Entry 2JJE (X-ray diffraction, 2.20 A resolution); this record covers chain A.

# Chain A
Name: L-lysine epsilon aminotransferase
Source organism: Mycobacterium tuberculosis
Notes: EC 2.6.1.36
Reference sequence: P63509 (LAT_MYCTU); residues 1-449 here = UniProt positions 1-449
Amino-acid sequence (449 residues; each row starts with the number of its first residue):
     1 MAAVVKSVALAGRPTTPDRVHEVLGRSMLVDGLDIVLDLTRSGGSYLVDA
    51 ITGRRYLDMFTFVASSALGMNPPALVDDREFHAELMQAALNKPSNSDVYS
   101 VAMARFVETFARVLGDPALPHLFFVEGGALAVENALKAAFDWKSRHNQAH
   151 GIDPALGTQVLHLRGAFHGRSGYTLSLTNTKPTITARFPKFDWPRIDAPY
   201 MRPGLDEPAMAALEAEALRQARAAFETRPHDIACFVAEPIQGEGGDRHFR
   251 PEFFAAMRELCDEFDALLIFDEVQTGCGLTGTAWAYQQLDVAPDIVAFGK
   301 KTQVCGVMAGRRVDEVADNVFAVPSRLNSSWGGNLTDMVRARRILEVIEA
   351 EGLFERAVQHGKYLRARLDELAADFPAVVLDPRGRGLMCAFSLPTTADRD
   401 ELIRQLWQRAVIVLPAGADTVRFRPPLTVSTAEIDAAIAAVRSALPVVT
Disordered / not traced: 1-14
Construct notes: engineered mutation Ser330 (Thr in P63509)
Covalent attachments: pyridoxal phosphate (PLP) linked to Lys300
Ligand contacts: pyridoxal phosphate (PLP): Gly127, Gly128, Ala129, Val132, Phe167, His168, Gly169, Glu238, Asp271, Val273, Gln274, Ser329, Ser330, Trp331

# Summary
Pyridoxal phosphate is covalently linked to Lys300.
Chain A is L-lysine epsilon aminotransferase (Mycobacterium tuberculosis); the structure, Crystal structure of
T330S mutant of Rv3290c from M. tuberculosis, was determined by X-ray diffraction (same publication as 2JJF,
2JJG and 2JJH).
